PDB entry 7P5V | electron microscopy, 3.06 A resolution | chains A and B of the 12 polymer chains in the assembly

# Chain A (and B)
Protein: Volume-regulated anion channel subunit LRRC8A
Organism: Mus musculus
Notes: chain B of this document is another copy of the same molecule, construct and numbering; everything in this record applies to it too
Reference sequence: Q80WG5 (LRC8A_MOUSE); numbering as in UniProt (aligned over 15-808)
Amino-acid sequence (810 residues; numbered 1 to 810; the number before each row is that of its first residue):
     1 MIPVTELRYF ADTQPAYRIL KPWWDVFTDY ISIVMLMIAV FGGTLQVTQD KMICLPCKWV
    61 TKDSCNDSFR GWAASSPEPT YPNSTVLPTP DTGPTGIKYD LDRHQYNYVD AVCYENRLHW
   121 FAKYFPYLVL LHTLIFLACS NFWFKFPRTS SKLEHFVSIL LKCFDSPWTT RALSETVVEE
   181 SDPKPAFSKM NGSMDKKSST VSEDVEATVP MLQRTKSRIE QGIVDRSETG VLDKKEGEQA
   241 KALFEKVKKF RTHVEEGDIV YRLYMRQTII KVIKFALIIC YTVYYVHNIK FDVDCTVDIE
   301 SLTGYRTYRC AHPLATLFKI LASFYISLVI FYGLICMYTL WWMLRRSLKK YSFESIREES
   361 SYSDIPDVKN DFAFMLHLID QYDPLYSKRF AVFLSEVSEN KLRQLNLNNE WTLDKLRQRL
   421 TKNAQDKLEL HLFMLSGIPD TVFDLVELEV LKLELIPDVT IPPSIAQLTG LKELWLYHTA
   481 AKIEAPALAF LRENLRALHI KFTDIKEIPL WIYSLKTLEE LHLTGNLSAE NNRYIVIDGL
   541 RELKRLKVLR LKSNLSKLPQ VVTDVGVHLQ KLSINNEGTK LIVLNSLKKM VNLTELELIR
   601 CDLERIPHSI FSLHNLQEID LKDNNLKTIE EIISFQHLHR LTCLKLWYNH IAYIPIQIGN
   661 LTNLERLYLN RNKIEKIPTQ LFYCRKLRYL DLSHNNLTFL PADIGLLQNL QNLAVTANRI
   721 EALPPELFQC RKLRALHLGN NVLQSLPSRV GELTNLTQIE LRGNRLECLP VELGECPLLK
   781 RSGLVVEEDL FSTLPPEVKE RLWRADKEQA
Not modelled in the structure: 1-14, 69-91, 177-229, 809-810 (chain B: 1-14, 69-91, 177-215, 809-810)
Disulfides: C54-C310, C57-C65, C113-C295
Sequence notes: initiating methionine (1); expression tag (2-14, 809-810)
UniProt features mapped onto this chain:
  - motif: L706, L707 (Di-leucine motif)
  - site: R103 (Required for anion selectivity)
  - modified residue: T200 (Phosphothreonine), S202 (Phosphoserine), T215 (Phosphothreonine), S217 (Phosphoserine)
  - glycosylation (N-linked (GlcNAc...) asparagine): N66, N83
  - mutagenesis: V40 (V40D: Abolishes activity in hypotonic solution), T44 (T44D: Abolishes activity in hypotonic solution), V47 (V47D: Abolishes activity in hypotonic solution; V47K/N: Impairs activity in hypotonic solution), T48 (T48D: Abolishes activity in hypotonic solution; T48W/Y/K/N: Impairs activity in hypotonic solution), R103 (R103A: No effect on anion channel activity. Impairs channel selectivity, so that the channel is also permeable to Na(+) ions)

# Interface between chain A and chain B
Contacting residue pairs (82; chain A residue first):
  V47(A) - F41(B)  hydrophobic
  V47(A) - L45(B)  hydrophobic
  V47(A) - Q49(B)
  K58(A) - P94(B)
  Y99(A) - G96(B)  hydrogen bond (backbone-backbone)
  D100(A) - G96(B)
  D100(A) - I97(B)
  D100(A) - K98(B)
  L101(A) - G96(B)
  D102(A) - Y106(B)  hydrogen bond
  R103(A) - R103(B)
  H104(A) - I53(B)
  H104(A) - C54(B)
  H104(A) - L55(B)
  H104(A) - Y106(B)
  Q105(A) - L55(B)
  Q105(A) - I97(B)  hydrogen bond (side chain-backbone)
  Q105(A) - Y99(B)
  N107(A) - I53(B)
  Y108(A) - I53(B)
  Y108(A) - L55(B)  hydrophobic
  Y108(A) - R309(B)
  Y108(A) - A311(B)
  A111(A) - I53(B)  hydrophobic
  A111(A) - F291(B)
  V112(A) - F291(B)  hydrophobic
  E115(A) - F291(B)
  E115(A) - T316(B)  hydrogen bond
  Y124(A) - T316(B)
  Y127(A) - F41(B)  hydrophobic
  Y127(A) - L317(B)
  F142(A) - F27(B)  hydrophobic
  K145(A) - Y30(B)
  F146(A) - W23(B)  hydrophobic
  P147(A) - W23(B)
  P147(A) - Y382(B)  hydrophobic
  S151(A) - D383(B)
  E245(A) - S174(B)  hydrogen bond
  E300(A) - I97(B)
  S301(A) - W59(B)
  S301(A) - D67(B)
  S301(A) - S68(B)
  S301(A) - I97(B)
  S301(A) - Y99(B)  hydrogen bond (backbone-side chain)
  L302(A) - L55(B)
  L302(A) - P56(B)
  L302(A) - C57(B)  hydrophobic
  L302(A) - Y99(B)  hydrogen bond (backbone-side chain)
  L302(A) - R309(B)
  T303(A) - G96(B)
  T303(A) - I97(B)  hydrogen bond (backbone-backbone)
  G304(A) - P94(B)
  G304(A) - T95(B)
  G304(A) - I97(B)
  Y305(A) - P94(B)  hydrophobic
  Y305(A) - T95(B)
  Y305(A) - G96(B)  hydrogen bond (side chain-backbone)
  F433(A) - P463(B)
  F433(A) - A466(B)  hydrophobic
  F433(A) - Q467(B)
  M434(A) - S464(B)
  E454(A) - A466(B)
  L455(A) - R226(B)
  L455(A) - P463(B)  hydrophobic
  L455(A) - P486(B)  hydrophobic
  K501(A) - E493(B)
  T503(A) - A485(B)
  K552(A) - E493(B)  salt bridge
  E577(A) - R492(B)  salt bridge
  E577(A) - E493(B)
  E577(A) - K516(B)
  R600(A) - K516(B)  hydrogen bond (side chain-backbone)
  R600(A) - T517(B)
  R600(A) - R545(B)
  D623(A) - R545(B)  salt bridge
  H650(A) - N592(B)  hydrogen bond
  K673(A) - N592(B)
  N696(A) - R640(B)
  R719(A) - E665(B)  salt bridge
  R765(A) - E665(B)  salt bridge
  R765(A) - R688(B)
  E767(A) - K732(B)  salt bridge
Other interface residues (no listed pair), chain A (55 interface residues in all): Q46, C57, L131, H155, K234, K235, K246, K249, H478, G578, T579
Other interface residues (no listed pair), chain B (64 interface residues in all): P22, V26, N107, T170, L173, V231, D233, C310, P313, F324, L385, A489, K544, K547, H568, N615, T642

# Overview
55 residues of chain A face 64 of chain B across their interface, with 11 hydrogen bonds and 6 salt bridges.
Among the polar pairs are K552(A)-E493(B), E577(A)-R492(B) and D623(A)-R545(B). Curated annotation (UniProt)
lists 5 mutagenesis sites on chain A.
Chain A and chain B are both Volume-regulated anion channel subunit LRRC8A (Mus musculus); the structure,
Structure of homomeric LRRC8A Volume-Regulated Anion Channel in complex with synthetic nanobody Sb1, was
determined by electron microscopy (same publication as 7P5W, 7P5Y, 7P60 and 7P6K).
